8G6U - chains A and M of the 18 polymer chains in the assembly; structure by electron microscopy, 3.16 A resolution.

[Chain A]
Molecule: CRF01_AE T/F100 HIV-1 gp120
Source organism: Human immunodeficiency virus 1
Reference sequence: A0A6C0ZY47 (A0A6C0ZY47_9HIV1); aligned to UniProt positions 29-507 over residues 30-507 (the alignment contains insertions or deletions, so no single offset holds)
Sequence (485 residues; row label = number of the first residue in the row; note: 29 numbers in that range are skipped by the numbering (no residue carries them; nothing is unmodelled there); a row labelled like 132A-132V holds insertion residues (132A, then the next letters in order)):
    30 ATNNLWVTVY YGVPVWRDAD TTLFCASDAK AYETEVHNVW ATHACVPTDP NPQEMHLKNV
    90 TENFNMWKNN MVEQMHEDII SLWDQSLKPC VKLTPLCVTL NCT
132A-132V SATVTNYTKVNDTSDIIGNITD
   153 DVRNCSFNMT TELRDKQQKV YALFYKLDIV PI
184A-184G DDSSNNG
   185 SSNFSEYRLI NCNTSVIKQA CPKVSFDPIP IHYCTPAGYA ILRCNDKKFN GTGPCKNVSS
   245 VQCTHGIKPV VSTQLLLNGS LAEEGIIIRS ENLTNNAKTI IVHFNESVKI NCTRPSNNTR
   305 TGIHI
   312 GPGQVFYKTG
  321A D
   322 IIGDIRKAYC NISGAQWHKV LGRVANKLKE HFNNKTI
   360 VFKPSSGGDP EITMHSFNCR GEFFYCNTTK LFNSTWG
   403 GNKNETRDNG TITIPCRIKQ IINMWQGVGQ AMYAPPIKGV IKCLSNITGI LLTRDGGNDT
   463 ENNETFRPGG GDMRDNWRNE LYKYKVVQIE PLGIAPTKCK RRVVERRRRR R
Not modelled in the structure: 30-31, 132A-132V, 184A-184G, 458-459, 505-513
Construct notes: engineered mutation Tyr61 (His60 in A0A6C0ZY47), His105 (Gln104 in A0A6C0ZY47), Ile108 (Val107 in A0A6C0ZY47), Asp474 (Asn475 in A0A6C0ZY47), Met475 (Ile476 in A0A6C0ZY47), Arg476 (Lys477 in A0A6C0ZY47); conflict Ser375 (His381 in A0A6C0ZY47), Cys501 (Ala502 in A0A6C0ZY47); expression tag (508-513)
Cystine bridges: Cys54-Cys74, Cys119-Cys205, Cys126-Cys196, Cys131-Cys157, Cys218-Cys247, Cys228-Cys239, Cys296-Cys331, Cys378-Cys445, Cys385-Cys418
Glycans and other covalent adducts: N-acetylglucosamine (NAG) linked to Asn88, Asn130, Asn156, Asn160, Asn187, Asn197, Asn241, Asn289, Asn295, Asn301, Asn355, Asn386, Asn392, Asn411, Asn448, Asn465; glycan linked to Asn234, Asn262, Asn276, Asn332
From the paper describing this entry:
  - contacts within the chain: Glu102-Arg476, Asp474-Arg476
  - post-translational modification sites: Asn332

[Chain M]
Molecule: Heavy chain of 10-1074
Source organism: Homo sapiens
Sequence (238 residues; numbered 1 to 219 plus 19 insertion-coded residues; the number before each row is that of its first residue; a row labelled like 82A-82C holds insertion residues (82A, then the next letters in order)):
     1 QVQLQESGPG LVKPSETLSV TCSVSGDSMN NYYWTWIRQS PGKGLEWIGY ISDRESATYN
    61 PSLNSRVVIS RDTSKNQLSL KL
82A-82C NSV
    83 TPADTAVYYC ATARRGQR
100A-100P IYGVVSFGEFFYYYSM
   101 DVWGKGTTVT VSSASTKGPS VFPLAPSSKS TSGGTAALGC LVKDYFPEPV TVSWNSGALT
   161 SGVHTFPAVL QSSGLYSLSS VVTVPSSSLG TQTYICNVNH KPSNTKVDKR VEPKSCDKT
Not modelled in the structure: 113-219
Cystine bridges: Cys22-Cys92

[How chain A and chain M interact]
Residue-residue contacts (10; chain A residue first):
  Asp325(A) - Tyr100B(M)
  Ile326(A) - Tyr100B(M)
  Ile326(A) - Glu100I(M)
  Arg327(A) - Tyr100B(M)  hydrogen bond (side chain-backbone)
  Arg327(A) - Glu100I(M)
  Lys328(A) - Phe100G(M)
  Tyr330(A) - Val100D(M)  hydrophobic
  Tyr330(A) - Phe100G(M)  hydrophobic
  Thr415(A) - Phe100G(M)
  Pro417(A) - Phe100G(M)  hydrophobic
Other interface residues (no listed pair), chain A (9 interface residues in all): Ala329, Ile416
Other interface residues (no listed pair), chain M (5 interface residues in all): Gly100C

[Summary]
9 residues of chain A face 5 of chain M across their interface, with 1 hydrogen bond. The hydrogen-bonded pair
is Arg327(A)-Tyr100B(M). Covalently linked N-acetylglucosamine: at Asn88(A), Asn130(A), Asn156(A), Asn160(A),
Asn187(A) and Asn197(A) and 10 more. The paper reports a modification site at Asn332(A); contacts within the
chain involving Arg476(A), Glu102(A) and Asp474(A).
Here chain A is CRF01_AE T/F100 HIV-1 gp120 (Human immunodeficiency virus 1) and chain M is Heavy chain of
10-1074 (Homo sapiens). Entry 8G6U (Cryo-EM structure of T/F100 SOSIP.664 HIV-1 Env trimer with LMHS mutations
in complex with 8ANC195 and ...) was determined by electron microscopy together with 8DOK and 8CZZ from the
same study.
